Entry 2OW2 (X-ray diffraction, 2.90 A resolution); this record covers chain A.

# Chain A
Protein: Matrix metalloproteinase-9 (MMP-9) (92 kDa type IV collagenase) (92 kDa gelatinase) (Gelatinase B) (GELB)
Organism: Homo sapiens
Notes: EC 3.4.24.35; fragment: catalytic domain residues: 110-215, 391-443
Reference sequence: P14780 (MMP9_HUMAN); residue numbers follow UniProt; this construct covers 110-215, 391-443
Chain sequence (159 residues; row label = number of the first residue in the row; note: 175 numbers in that range are skipped by the numbering (no residue carries them; nothing is unmodelled there)):
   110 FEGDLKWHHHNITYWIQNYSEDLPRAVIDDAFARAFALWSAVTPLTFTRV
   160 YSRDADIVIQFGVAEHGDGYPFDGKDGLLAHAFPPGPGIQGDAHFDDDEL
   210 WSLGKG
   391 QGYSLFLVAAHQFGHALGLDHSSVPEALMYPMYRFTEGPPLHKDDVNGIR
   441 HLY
Not modelled in the structure: 110-112
Construct notes: engineered mutation Q402 (Glu in P14780)
Bound ions: Ca2+ site 1: D131, D206, E208; Zn2+ site 1: H175, D177, H190, H203; Ca2+ site 2: D182, G183, D185, L187, D205, E208; Ca2+ site 3: S211, L212, K214, Q391; Zn2+ site 2: H401, H405, H411 (together with 8MR)
Ligand contacts: 8MR: G186, L187, L188, A189, H190, L397, V398, H401, Q402, H405, H411, L418, Y420, P421, M422, Y423
Curated features (UniProtKB/Swiss-Prot):
  - binding site (Ca(2+)): D131, D165, D182, G183, D185, L187, G197, Q199, D201, D205, D206, E208
  - binding site (Zn(2+)): H175, D177, H190, H203, H401, H405, H411
  - glycosylation (N-linked (GlcNAc...) asparagine): N120, N127

# Summary
Chain A binds 8MR. D131, D206 and E208 form the Ca2+ site 1. H175, D177, H190 and H203 form the Zn2+ site 1.
Curated annotation (UniProt) lists 12 Ca2+-binding residues and 7 Zn2+-binding residues.
Chain A is Matrix metalloproteinase-9 (MMP-9) (92 kDa type IV collagenase) (92 kDa gelatinase) (Gelatinase B)
(GELB) (Homo sapiens); the structure, MMP-9 active site mutant with difluoro butanoic acid inhibitor, was
determined by X-ray diffraction together with 2OVX, 2OVZ, 2OW0 and 2OW1 from the same study.
